Entry 7N5I (X-ray diffraction, 1.95 A resolution); this record covers chains A and B.

== Chain A (and B) ==
Molecule: DNA polymerase sliding clamp
Source organism: Thermococcus gammatolerans (strain DSM 15229 / JCM 11827 / EJ3)
Notes: chain B of this document is another copy of the same molecule, construct and numbering; everything in this record applies to it too
Reference sequence: C5A5N6 (PCNA_THEGJ); residues 1-249 here = UniProt positions 1-249
Sequence (265 residues; each row starts with the number of its first residue; numbers below 1 keep their minus sign (Met-15 is residue -15)):
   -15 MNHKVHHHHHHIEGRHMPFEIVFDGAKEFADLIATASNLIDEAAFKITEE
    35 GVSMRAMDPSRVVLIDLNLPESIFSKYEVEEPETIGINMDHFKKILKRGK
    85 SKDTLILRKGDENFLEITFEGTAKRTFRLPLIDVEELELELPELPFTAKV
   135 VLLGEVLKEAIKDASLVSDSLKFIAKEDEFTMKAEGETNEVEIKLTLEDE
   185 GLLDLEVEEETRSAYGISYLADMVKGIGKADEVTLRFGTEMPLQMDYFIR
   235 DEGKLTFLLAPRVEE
Disordered / not traced: -15 to -1, 248-249 (chain B: -15 to 0, 248-249)
Sequence notes: expression tag (-15 to 0)

== Interface between chain A and chain B ==
Contacting residue pairs (31):
  His75(A) with Asn173(B), hydrogen bond
  Lys78(A) with Leu150(B)
  Arg82(A) with Glu143(B), salt bridge; Lys146(B); Asp147(B); Leu150(B)
  Lys84(A) with Glu143(B), salt bridge
  Thr106(A) with Glu139(B), hydrogen bond; Val140(B); Leu179(B); Asp183(B); Glu184(B); Gly185(B), hydrogen bond (backbone-backbone)
  Ala107(A) with Lys178(B); Leu179(B), hydrophobic
  Lys108(A) with Glu176(B); Ile177(B); Lys178(B), hydrogen bond (backbone-backbone)
  Arg109(A) with Glu143(B), salt bridge; Asp147(B), salt bridge; Glu176(B); Ile177(B)
  Thr110(A) with Glu174(B); Val175(B); Glu176(B), hydrogen bond (backbone-backbone)
  Phe111(A) with Asp147(B); Glu174(B); Val175(B), hydrophobic
  Arg112(A) with Glu174(B), salt bridge
  Pro114(A) with Thr172(B); Asn173(B)

== Summary ==
12 residues of chain A face 17 of chain B across their interface; the contacts include 5 hydrogen bonds and 5
salt bridges. Polar pairs include Arg82(A)-Glu143(B), Lys84(A)-Glu143(B) and Arg109(A)-Glu143(B).
Both chains are DNA polymerase sliding clamp (Thermococcus gammatolerans (strain DSM 15229 / JCM 11827 /
EJ3)). Entry 7N5I (PCNA from Thermococcus gammatolerans: crystal I, collection 1, 1.95 A, 5.22 MGy) was
determined by X-ray diffraction, deposited together with 7N5J, 7N5K, 7N5L, 7N5M and 7N5N.
